6ZJG - chains HHH and LLL of the 3 polymer chains in the assembly; structure by X-ray diffraction, 2.45 A resolution.

Chain HHH:
Name: ACPA E4 Fab fragment - heavy chain
From: Homo sapiens
Notes: antibody fragment or engineered binder
Sequence (221 residues; numbered 1 to 221; the number before each row is that of its first residue):
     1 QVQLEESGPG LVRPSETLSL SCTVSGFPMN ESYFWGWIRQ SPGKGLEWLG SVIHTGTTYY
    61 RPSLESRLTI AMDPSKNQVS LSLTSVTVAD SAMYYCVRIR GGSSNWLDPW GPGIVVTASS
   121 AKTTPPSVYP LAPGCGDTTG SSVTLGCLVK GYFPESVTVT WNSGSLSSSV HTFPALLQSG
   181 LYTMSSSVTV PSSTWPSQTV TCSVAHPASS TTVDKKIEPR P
Not modelled in the structure: 1, 165-168
Cystine bridges: Cys22-Cys96, Cys147-Cys202

Chain LLL:
Name: ACPA E4 Fab fragment - light chain
From: Homo sapiens
Notes: antibody fragment or engineered binder
Sequence (216 residues; each row starts with the number of its first residue):
     1 QSVWTQPPSV SAAPGQNVTI SCSGDDSILR SAFVSWYQQV PGSAPKLVIF DDRQRPSGIP
    61 ARFSGSNSGT TATLDIAGLQ RGDEADYYCA AWNGRLSAFV FGSGTKLTVL GQPKSSPSVT
   121 LFPPSSEELE TNKATLVCTI TDFYPGVVTV DWKVDGTPVT QGMETTQPSK QSNNKYMASS
   181 YLTLTARAWE RHSSYSCQVT HEGHTVEKSL SRADCS
Not modelled in the structure: 24-25, 215-216
Cystine bridges: Cys22-Cys89, Cys138-Cys197
Covalent attachments: N-acetylglucosamine (NAG) linked to Asn17

Chain HHH / chain LLL interface:
Pairs across the interface (74):
  Ile38(HHH) with Phe101(LLL), hydrophobic
  Gln40(HHH) with Gln39(LLL), hydrogen bond; Tyr88(LLL), hydrogen bond
  Pro42(HHH) with Gln167(LLL)
  Gly43(HHH) with Gln167(LLL)
  Lys44(HHH) with Tyr88(LLL)
  Gly45(HHH) with Tyr88(LLL)
  Leu46(HHH) with Pro45(LLL), hydrophobic; Tyr88(LLL), hydrophobic; Phe101(LLL)
  Trp48(HHH) with Ala98(LLL), hydrophobic; Phe99(LLL); Phe101(LLL)
  Tyr59(HHH) with Trp92(LLL), hydrophobic
  Pro62(HHH) with Leu96(LLL); Ala98(LLL)
  Tyr95(HHH) with Gln39(LLL), hydrogen bond; Ala44(LLL), hydrophobic; Pro45(LLL)
  Ser103(HHH) with Phe33(LLL)
  Ser104(HHH) with Phe33(LLL); Asp51(LLL), hydrogen bond
  Asn105(HHH) with Ser35(LLL), hydrogen bond (backbone-side chain); Trp92(LLL); Phe99(LLL)
  Trp106(HHH) with Tyr37(LLL); Phe50(LLL); Asp51(LLL)
  Leu107(HHH) with Tyr37(LLL), hydrogen bond (backbone-side chain); Leu47(LLL); Phe99(LLL), hydrophobic; Phe101(LLL), hydrophobic
  Asp108(HHH) with Leu47(LLL)
  Trp110(HHH) with Tyr37(LLL), hydrophobic; Ala44(LLL), hydrophobic; Pro45(LLL)
  Gly111(HHH) with Ala44(LLL)
  Tyr129(HHH) with Ser125(LLL); Glu127(LLL); Glu128(LLL)
  Pro130(HHH) with Ser125(LLL); Glu127(LLL)
  Leu131(HHH) with Phe122(LLL), hydrophobic
  Ala132(HHH) with Phe122(LLL); Pro123(LLL)
  Gly134(HHH) with Pro123(LLL)
  Cys135(HHH) with Asp214(LLL), hydrogen bond
  Thr144(HHH) with Phe122(LLL)
  Leu148(HHH) with Thr135(LLL); Tyr181(LLL), hydrophobic
  Lys150(HHH) with Thr135(LLL); Thr183(LLL)
  His171(HHH) with Thr141(LLL); Gln171(LLL); Met177(LLL)
  Thr172(HHH) with Met177(LLL)
  Phe173(HHH) with Thr139(LLL); Ile140(LLL); Met177(LLL), hydrophobic; Ala178(LLL); Ser179(LLL)
  Pro174(HHH) with Thr166(LLL); Gln167(LLL)
  Leu176(HHH) with Glu164(LLL); Thr165(LLL); Thr166(LLL); Tyr181(LLL), hydrophobic
  Gln178(HHH) with Glu164(LLL); Thr183(LLL)
  Met184(HHH) with Tyr181(LLL)
  Ser185(HHH) with Ser179(LLL), hydrogen bond; Tyr181(LLL), hydrogen bond
  Arg220(HHH) with Pro123(LLL); Pro124(LLL), hydrogen bond (side chain-backbone)
Interface residues without a listed pair, chain HHH (47 interface residues in all): Glu47, Tyr60, Arg61, Pro112, Pro133, Leu145, Gly146, Leu177, Thr183, Lys215
Interface residues without a listed pair, chain LLL (44 interface residues in all): Ser2, Ser43, Ser97, Thr131, Val137, Asp142, Ser169, Arg212

In short:
47 residues of chain HHH face 44 of chain LLL across their interface, with 10 hydrogen bonds. Polar contacts
include Gln40(HHH)-Gln39(LLL), Gln40(HHH)-Tyr88(LLL) and Tyr95(HHH)-Gln39(LLL). Covalently linked
N-acetylglucosamine: at Asn17(LLL).
Chain HHH is ACPA E4 Fab fragment - heavy chain and chain LLL is ACPA E4 Fab fragment - light chain, both from
Homo sapiens; the structure, Crystal structure of ACPA E4 in complex with CII-C-48-CIT, was determined by
X-ray diffraction.
